Entry 8YTI (X-ray diffraction, 2.70 A resolution); this record covers chains O and S of the 22 polymer chains in the assembly.

# Chain O
Molecule: Histone H3.1
From: Homo sapiens
UniProt: P68431 (H31_HUMAN); residues 0-135 here correspond to UniProt positions 1-136 (UniProt number = residue number + 1)
Chain sequence (136 residues; each row starts with the number of its first residue; numbering starts at 0):
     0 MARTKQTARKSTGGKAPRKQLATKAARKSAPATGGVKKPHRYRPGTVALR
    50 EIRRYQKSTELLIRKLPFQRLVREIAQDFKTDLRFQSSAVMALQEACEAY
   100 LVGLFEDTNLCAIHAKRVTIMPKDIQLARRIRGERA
Not modelled in the structure: 0-35
Swiss-Prot annotation at these positions:
  - modified residue: Arg2 (Asymmetric dimethylarginine), Thr3 (Phosphothreonine), Lys4 (Allysine), Gln5 (5-glutamyl dopamine), Thr6 (Phosphothreonine), Arg8 (Citrulline), Lys9 (N6,N6,N6-trimethyllysine), Ser10 (ADP-ribosylserine), Thr11 (Phosphothreonine), Lys14 (N6-(2-hydroxyisobutyryl)lysine), Arg17 (Asymmetric dimethylarginine), Lys18 (N6-(2-hydroxyisobutyryl)lysine), Lys23 (N6-(2-hydroxyisobutyryl)lysine), Arg26 (Citrulline), Lys27 (N6,N6,N6-trimethyllysine), Ser28 (ADP-ribosylserine), Lys36 (N6,N6,N6-trimethyllysine), Lys37 (N6-methyllysine), Tyr41 (Phosphotyrosine), Lys56 (N6,N6,N6-trimethyllysine) and 8 more in UniProt
  - lipidation: Lys18 (N6-decanoyllysine)

# Chain S
Molecule: 169-nt DNA strand
From: synthetic construct
Sequence (169 nucleotides; row label = number of the first residue in the row; numbers below 1 keep their minus sign (DG-82 is residue -82)):
   -82 GCTTTTTTTTTTCACAATCCCGGTGCCGAGGCCGCTCAATTGGTCGTAGA
   -32 CAGCTCTAGCACCGCTTAAACGCACGTACGGAATCCGTACGTGCGTTTAA
    18 GCGGTGCTAGAGCTGTCTACGACCAATTGAGCGGCCTCGGCACCGGGATT
    68 GTGAAAAAAAAAAGCTGCA
Ion coordination: Ca2+ site 1: DG-52 (shared with 1 residue of chain T); K+: DT-26, DA-25; Ca2+ site 2: DG-24 (shared with 1 residue of chain T); Ca2+ site 3: DG10 (shared with 1 residue of chain T); Ca2+ site 4: DT45 (shared with 1 residue of chain J); Ca2+ site 5 near DG48 (its only coordinating residue here); Ca2+ site 6: DG51 (shared with 1 residue of chain T); Ca2+ site 7 near DG70 (its only coordinating residue here)

# Chain O / chain S interface
Contacting residue pairs (29):
  Lys36(O) - DA-69(S)  phosphate contact
  Lys36(O) - DC-68(S)  salt bridge to the phosphate
  His39(O) - DA-67(S)  sugar contact
  Arg40(O) - DT9(S)  hydrogen bond to the base
  Arg40(O) - DG10(S)  hydrogen bond to the sugar
  Tyr41(O) - DA-67(S)  sugar contact
  Tyr41(O) - DA-66(S)  sugar contact
  Tyr41(O) - DT9(S)  sugar contact
  Tyr41(O) - DG10(S)  hydrogen bond to the phosphate
  Arg42(O) - DT9(S)  phosphate contact
  Pro43(O) - DG8(S)  phosphate contact
  Pro43(O) - DT9(S)  sugar contact
  Gly44(O) - DG8(S)  hydrogen bond to the phosphate
  Gly44(O) - DT9(S)  hydrogen bond to the phosphate
  Thr45(O) - DT9(S)  hydrogen bond to the phosphate
  Val46(O) - DT9(S)  hydrogen bond to the phosphate
  Val46(O) - DG10(S)  phosphate contact
  Ala47(O) - DT9(S)  hydrogen bond to the phosphate
  Arg49(O) - DA-66(S)  hydrogen bond to the phosphate
  Arg49(O) - DT-65(S)  salt bridge to the phosphate
  Lys56(O) - DC-64(S)  salt bridge to the phosphate
  Arg63(O) - DA17(S)  hydrogen bond to the phosphate
  Arg63(O) - DG18(S)  salt bridge to the phosphate
  Lys64(O) - DG18(S)  hydrogen bond to the phosphate
  Leu65(O) - DG18(S)  hydrogen bond to the phosphate
  Pro66(O) - DA17(S)  phosphate contact
  Arg69(O) - DA17(S)  salt bridge to the phosphate
  Arg83(O) - DA26(S)  hydrogen bond to the phosphate
  Arg83(O) - DG27(S)  salt bridge to the phosphate
Other interface residues (no listed pair), chain O (22 interface residues in all): Glu50, Asp81, Lys115, Thr118
Other interface residues (no listed pair), chain S (15 interface residues in all): DG-2, DC7

# Summary
22 residues of chain O and 15 residues of chain S are in contact, with 13 hydrogen bonds and 6 salt bridges.
Polar pairs include Arg40(O)-DT9(S), Arg40(O)-DG10(S) and Tyr41(O)-DG10(S). DT-26(S) and DA-25(S) coordinate
K+.
Here chain O is Histone H3.1 (Homo sapiens) and chain S is a 169-nt DNA strand (synthetic construct). Entry
8YTI (Crystal Structure of Nucleosome-H1x Linker Histone Assembly (sticky-169a DNA fragment)) was determined
by X-ray diffraction.
